9F9P - chains I and a of the 28 polymer chains in the assembly; structure by electron microscopy, 2.25 A resolution.

# Chain I
Protein: Proteasome subunit beta
From: Trypanosoma cruzi
Reference sequence: V5BCU3 (V5BCU3_TRYCR); residue numbers follow UniProt; this construct covers 1-292
Sequence (292 residues; row label = number of the first residue in the row):
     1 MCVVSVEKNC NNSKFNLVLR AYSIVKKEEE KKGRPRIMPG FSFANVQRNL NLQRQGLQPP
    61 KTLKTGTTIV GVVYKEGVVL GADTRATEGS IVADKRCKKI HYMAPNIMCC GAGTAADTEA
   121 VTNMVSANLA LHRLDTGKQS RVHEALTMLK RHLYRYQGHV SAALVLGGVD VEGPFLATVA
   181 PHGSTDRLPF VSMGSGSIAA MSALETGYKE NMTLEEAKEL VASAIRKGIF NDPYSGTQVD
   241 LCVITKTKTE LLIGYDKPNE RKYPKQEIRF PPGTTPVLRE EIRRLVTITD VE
Unresolved in the structure: 1-66, 286-292
What the authors report for this chain:
  - catalytic residues: Thr67, Asp83, Lys99

# Chain a
Protein: Proteasome subunit beta
From: Trypanosoma cruzi
Reference sequence: A0A2V2VW62 (A0A2V2VW62_TRYCR); numbering as in UniProt (aligned over 1-246)
Sequence (246 residues; each row starts with the number of its first residue):
     1 MIEDHMEYGH HFPRKLADST LSLPRQGVKE QQWSPYADNG GTIAAIAGKN YVILGGDTRL
    61 NGDFCIHTRD DRTKLFQLTE HTFLASTGMQ ADRLQLQQML KYRIQWYQYN NGGKLPSTKA
   121 IAKLTSTMLY QRRFFPYYTF NMVVGLDEKG AGVCYSYDPV GSTEPFRYGT SGSASSFVEP
   181 LMDCLLTRQH MVQQAPAELS MTETLEMLKN AFTGAAERDI FTGDAVCFHI ITADGIRSEL
   241 FELRND
Unresolved in the structure: 1-32, 192-197
Sequence notes: conflict Asn245 (Lys in A0A2V2VW62)
What the authors report for this chain:
  - post-translational modification sites: Cys227

# Chain I / chain a interface
Pairs across the interface - 38 pairs, chain I then chain a:
  Arg85(I) - Ile220(a)
  Arg85(I) - Asp246(a)  salt bridge
  Ser90(I) - Arg218(a)
  Ser90(I) - Asp219(a)
  Ser90(I) - Ile220(a)  hydrogen bond (backbone-backbone)
  Ser90(I) - Phe221(a)
  Ile91(I) - Arg218(a)
  Val92(I) - Glu217(a)
  Val92(I) - Arg218(a)  hydrogen bond (backbone-backbone)
  Val92(I) - Ile220(a)  hydrophobic
  Ala93(I) - Arg218(a)  hydrogen bond (backbone-side chain)
  Lys95(I) - Glu217(a)  salt bridge
  Lys95(I) - Arg218(a)
  Ile229(I) - Asp246(a)
  Phe230(I) - Arg69(a)  hydrogen bond (backbone-side chain)
  Pro233(I) - Phe64(a)
  Pro233(I) - Ile220(a)
  Tyr234(I) - Phe64(a)  hydrophobic
  Tyr234(I) - Ile220(a)  hydrophobic
  Thr237(I) - Arg244(a)
  Thr237(I) - Asp246(a)  hydrogen bond (backbone-side chain)
  Asn259(I) - Arg244(a)
  Asn259(I) - Asp246(a)  hydrogen bond
  Arg261(I) - Thr213(a)
  Arg261(I) - Glu217(a)  salt bridge
  Lys262(I) - Glu242(a)
  Lys262(I) - Leu243(a)
  Lys262(I) - Asn245(a)
  Tyr263(I) - Glu206(a)
  Tyr263(I) - Lys209(a)
  Tyr263(I) - Phe241(a)  hydrophobic
  Gln266(I) - Glu206(a)
  Gln266(I) - Asn210(a)  hydrogen bond (backbone-side chain)
  Phe270(I) - Cys184(a)  hydrophobic
  Phe270(I) - Met191(a)  hydrophobic
  Thr274(I) - His190(a)
  Thr274(I) - Met191(a)
  Pro276(I) - His190(a)
Interface residues without a listed pair, chain I (28 interface residues in all): Thr87, Gly89, Asn231, Ser235, Gly236, Glu260, Lys265, Ile268, Thr275
Interface residues without a listed pair, chain a (24 interface residues in all): Cys65, Ile66, Leu185, Met207

# Overview
The interface between chain I and chain a involves 28 residues on one side and 24 on the other; the contacts
include 7 hydrogen bonds and 3 salt bridges. Polar contacts include Arg85(I)-Asp246(a), Lys95(I)-Glu217(a) and
Arg261(I)-Glu217(a). The paper reports catalytic residues Thr67(I), Asp83(I) and Lys99(I); a modification site
at Cys227(a).
Chain I is Proteasome subunit beta and chain a is Proteasome subunit beta, both from Trypanosoma cruzi; the
structure, CryoEM structure of recombinant Trypanosoma cruzi apo proteasome 20S subunit, was determined by
electron microscopy (same publication as 9F9T).
